7TJJ - chains A and G of the 9 polymer chains in the assembly; structure by electron microscopy, 2.70 A resolution.

[Chain A]
Protein: Origin recognition complex subunit 1
Organism: Saccharomyces cerevisiae
Reference sequence: P54784 (ORC1_YEAST); residues 1-914 here = UniProt positions 1-914
Chain sequence (917 residues; row label = number of the first residue in the row; numbers below 1 keep their minus sign (Ser-2 is residue -2)):
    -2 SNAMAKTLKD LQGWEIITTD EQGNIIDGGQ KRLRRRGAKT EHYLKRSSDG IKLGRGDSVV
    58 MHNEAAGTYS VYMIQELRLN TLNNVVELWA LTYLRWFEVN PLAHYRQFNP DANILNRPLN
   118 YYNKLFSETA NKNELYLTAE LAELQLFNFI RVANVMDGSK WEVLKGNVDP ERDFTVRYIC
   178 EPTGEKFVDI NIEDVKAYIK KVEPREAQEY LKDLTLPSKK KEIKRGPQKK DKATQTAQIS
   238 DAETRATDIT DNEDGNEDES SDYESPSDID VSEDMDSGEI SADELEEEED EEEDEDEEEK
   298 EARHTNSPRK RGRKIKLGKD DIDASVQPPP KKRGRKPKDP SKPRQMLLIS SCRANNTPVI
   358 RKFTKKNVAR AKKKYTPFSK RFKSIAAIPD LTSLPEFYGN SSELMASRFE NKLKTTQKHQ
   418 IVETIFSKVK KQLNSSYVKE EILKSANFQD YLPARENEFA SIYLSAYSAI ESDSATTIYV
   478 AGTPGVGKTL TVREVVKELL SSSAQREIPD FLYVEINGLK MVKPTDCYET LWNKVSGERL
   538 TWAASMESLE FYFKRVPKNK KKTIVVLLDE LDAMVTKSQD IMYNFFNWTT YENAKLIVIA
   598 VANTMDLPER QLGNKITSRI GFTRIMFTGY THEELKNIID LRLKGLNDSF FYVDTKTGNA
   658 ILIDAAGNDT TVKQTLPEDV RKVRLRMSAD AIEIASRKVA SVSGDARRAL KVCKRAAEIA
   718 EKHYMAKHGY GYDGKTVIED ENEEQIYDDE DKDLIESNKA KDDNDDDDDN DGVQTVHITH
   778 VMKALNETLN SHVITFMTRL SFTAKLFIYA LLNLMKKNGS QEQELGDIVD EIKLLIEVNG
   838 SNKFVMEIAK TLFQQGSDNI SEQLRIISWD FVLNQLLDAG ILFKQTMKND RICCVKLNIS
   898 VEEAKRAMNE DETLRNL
Unresolved in the structure: -2 to 355, 398-403, 435-448, 661-676, 731-768
Sequence notes: expression tag (-2 to 0)
Ion coordination: Mg2+: Thr486 (together with ATP)
Small-molecule neighbours: ATP (adenosine-5'-triphosphate): Asn431, Ser432, Tyr434, Leu449, Pro450, Ala451, Arg452, Thr480, Pro481, Gly482, Val483, Gly484, Lys485, Thr486, Leu487, Glu567, Tyr627, Ile635, Arg639, Ala703, Arg704, Leu707
UniProt features mapped onto this chain:
  - binding site (ATP): Val435, Gly479 to Leu487, Glu567, Asn600, Arg704, Gly726 to Thr733
  - binding site (Mg(2+)): Asp566, Glu567
  - modified residue: Ser237 (Phosphoserine)
What the authors report for this chain:
  - catalytic residues: Asn600 (citing earlier work)

[Chain G]
Molecule: DNA, 84 bp ARS1
Sequence (84 nucleotides; each row starts with the number of its first residue):
     1 ATCTTTACAT CTTGTTATTT TACAGATTTT ATGTTTAGAT CTTTTATGCT TGCTTTTCAA
    61 AAGGCCTGCA GGCAAGTGCA CAAA
Unresolved in the structure: 1-20, 62-84

[Chain A / chain G interface]
Residue-residue contacts (15):
  Phe360(A) - DG33(G)  base contact
  Phe360(A) - DT34(G)  sugar contact
  Lys362(A) - DA31(G)  base contact
  Lys362(A) - DT32(G)  hydrogen bond to the base
  Lys362(A) - DG33(G)  sugar contact
  Arg367(A) - DT29(G)  hydrogen bond to the base
  Arg367(A) - DT30(G)  hydrogen bond to the base
  Arg367(A) - DA31(G)  hydrogen bond to the sugar
  Tyr372(A) - DT29(G)  hydrogen bond to the base
  Tyr372(A) - DT30(G)  sugar contact
  Lys520(A) - DA31(G)  phosphate contact
  Lys520(A) - DT32(G)  salt bridge to the phosphate
  Thr538(A) - DT30(G)  phosphate contact
  Thr538(A) - DA31(G)  phosphate contact
  Trp539(A) - DA31(G)  hydrogen bond to the phosphate
Also at the interface, not in a pair above, chain A (8 interface residues in all): Glu526

[Summary]
The interface between chain A and chain G involves 8 residues on one side and 6 on the other; the contacts
include 6 hydrogen bonds and 1 salt bridge. Among the polar pairs are Lys362(A)-DT32(G), Arg367(A)-DT29(G) and
Arg367(A)-DT30(G). Bound to chain A: ATP. From the paper: the catalytic residue Asn600(A).
Here chain A is Origin recognition complex subunit 1 (Saccharomyces cerevisiae) and chain G is DNA, 84 bp
ARS1. Entry 7TJJ (S. cerevisiae ORC bound to 84 bp ARS1 DNA and Cdc6 (state 1) with docked Orc6 ...) was
determined by electron microscopy, deposited together with 7TJF, 7TJH, 7TJI and 7TJK.
